2NSL - chain A; structure by X-ray diffraction, 2.00 A resolution.

# Chain A
Protein: Phosphoribosylaminoimidazole carboxylase catalytic subunit
Organism: Escherichia coli
Notes: EC 4.1.1.21
Reference sequence: P0AG18 (PUR6_ECOLI); residues 1-169 here correspond to UniProt positions 0-168 (UniProt number = residue number - 1)
Chain sequence (169 residues; each row starts with the number of its first residue):
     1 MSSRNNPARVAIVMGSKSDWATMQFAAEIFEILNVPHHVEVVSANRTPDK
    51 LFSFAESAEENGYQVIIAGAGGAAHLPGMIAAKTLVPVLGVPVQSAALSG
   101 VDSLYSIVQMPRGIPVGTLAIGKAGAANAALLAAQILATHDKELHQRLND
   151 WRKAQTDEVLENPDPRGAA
Not modelled in the structure: 1-6, 169
Sequence notes: engineered mutation N45 (His44 in P0AG18)
Small-molecule neighbours: CAIR (C2R; 5-amino-1-(5-O-phosphono-beta-D-ribofuranosyl)-1H-imidazole-4-carboxylic acid): G15, S16, S18, D19, S43, A44, N45, R46, G69, A70, G71, A73, A74, H75, L76, V93, P111
What the authors report for this chain:
  - binding site for CAIR: D19, S43, A44, N45, R46, G71, H75, L76
  - mutagenesis - H45N: abolished catalytic activity
  - mutagenesis - H45N (20.9 +/- 1.9 uM): unchanged binding to CAIR

# Summary
Chain A binds CAIR. The paper reports a binding site for CAIR at D19, S43 and A44 among others; H45N abolishes
catalytic activity.
Chain A is Phosphoribosylaminoimidazole carboxylase catalytic subunit (Escherichia coli); the structure, E.
coli PurE H45N mutant complexed with CAIR, was determined by X-ray diffraction, deposited together with 2NSH,
2NSJ and 2ATE.
